Entry 9NHN (electron microscopy, 3.90 A resolution); this record covers chains D and B of the 8 polymer chains in the assembly.

# Chain D (and B)
Name: BG505-CH505 Transmembrane protein gp41
From: Human immunodeficiency virus 1
Notes: chain B of this document is another copy of the same molecule, construct and numbering; everything in this record applies to it too
Amino-acid sequence (153 residues; each row starts with the number of its first residue):
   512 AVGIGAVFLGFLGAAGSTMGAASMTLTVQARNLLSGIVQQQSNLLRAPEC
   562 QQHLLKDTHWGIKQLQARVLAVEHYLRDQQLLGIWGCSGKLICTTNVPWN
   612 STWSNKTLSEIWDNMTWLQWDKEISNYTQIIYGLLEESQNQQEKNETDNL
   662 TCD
Unresolved in the structure: 512-520, 540-567
Disulfide bonds: Cys598-Cys604
Covalent attachments: N-acetylglucosamine (NAG) linked to Asn611, Asn616, Asn637, Asn656

# How chain D and chain B interact
Residue-residue contacts - 9 pairs, chain D then chain B:
  Met535(D) with Lys655(B)
  Ile573(D) with Ile573(B), hydrophobic
  Leu576(D) with Leu576(B), hydrophobic; Gln577(B)
  Arg579(D) with Val580(B); Leu581(B); Glu584(B), salt bridge
  Val583(D) with Leu587(B), hydrophobic
  Tyr586(D) with Gln591(B)
Also at the interface, not in a pair above, chain D (12 interface residues in all): Thr569, Val580, Leu587, Leu602, Ile603, Thr605
Also at the interface, not in a pair above, chain B (15 interface residues in all): Thr569, His570, Val583, Glu654, Thr658, Leu661

# Overview
The interface between chain D and chain B involves 12 residues on one side and 15 on the other, with 1 salt
bridge. The salt-bridged pair is Arg579(D)-Glu584(B).
Both chains are BG505-CH505 Transmembrane protein gp41 (Human immunodeficiency virus 1). Entry 9NHN
(BG505-CH505 Env glycoprotein in complex with NHP pAb V1V2V3-2 isolated from animal RUu18 at week 14) was
determined by electron microscopy, deposited together with 9NHH, 9NHI, 9NHJ, 9NHK, 9NHL, 9NHM, 9NHO and 9NI9.
